PDB entry 8RCH | electron microscopy, 4.00 A resolution | chains A and Y of the 8 polymer chains in the assembly

[Chain A]
Name: Serine/threonine-protein kinase mTOR
Source organism: Homo sapiens
Notes: EC 2.7.11.1
UniProt: P42345 (MTOR_HUMAN); numbering as in UniProt (aligned over 1-2549)
Sequence (2549 residues; numbered 1 to 2549; the number before each row is that of its first residue):
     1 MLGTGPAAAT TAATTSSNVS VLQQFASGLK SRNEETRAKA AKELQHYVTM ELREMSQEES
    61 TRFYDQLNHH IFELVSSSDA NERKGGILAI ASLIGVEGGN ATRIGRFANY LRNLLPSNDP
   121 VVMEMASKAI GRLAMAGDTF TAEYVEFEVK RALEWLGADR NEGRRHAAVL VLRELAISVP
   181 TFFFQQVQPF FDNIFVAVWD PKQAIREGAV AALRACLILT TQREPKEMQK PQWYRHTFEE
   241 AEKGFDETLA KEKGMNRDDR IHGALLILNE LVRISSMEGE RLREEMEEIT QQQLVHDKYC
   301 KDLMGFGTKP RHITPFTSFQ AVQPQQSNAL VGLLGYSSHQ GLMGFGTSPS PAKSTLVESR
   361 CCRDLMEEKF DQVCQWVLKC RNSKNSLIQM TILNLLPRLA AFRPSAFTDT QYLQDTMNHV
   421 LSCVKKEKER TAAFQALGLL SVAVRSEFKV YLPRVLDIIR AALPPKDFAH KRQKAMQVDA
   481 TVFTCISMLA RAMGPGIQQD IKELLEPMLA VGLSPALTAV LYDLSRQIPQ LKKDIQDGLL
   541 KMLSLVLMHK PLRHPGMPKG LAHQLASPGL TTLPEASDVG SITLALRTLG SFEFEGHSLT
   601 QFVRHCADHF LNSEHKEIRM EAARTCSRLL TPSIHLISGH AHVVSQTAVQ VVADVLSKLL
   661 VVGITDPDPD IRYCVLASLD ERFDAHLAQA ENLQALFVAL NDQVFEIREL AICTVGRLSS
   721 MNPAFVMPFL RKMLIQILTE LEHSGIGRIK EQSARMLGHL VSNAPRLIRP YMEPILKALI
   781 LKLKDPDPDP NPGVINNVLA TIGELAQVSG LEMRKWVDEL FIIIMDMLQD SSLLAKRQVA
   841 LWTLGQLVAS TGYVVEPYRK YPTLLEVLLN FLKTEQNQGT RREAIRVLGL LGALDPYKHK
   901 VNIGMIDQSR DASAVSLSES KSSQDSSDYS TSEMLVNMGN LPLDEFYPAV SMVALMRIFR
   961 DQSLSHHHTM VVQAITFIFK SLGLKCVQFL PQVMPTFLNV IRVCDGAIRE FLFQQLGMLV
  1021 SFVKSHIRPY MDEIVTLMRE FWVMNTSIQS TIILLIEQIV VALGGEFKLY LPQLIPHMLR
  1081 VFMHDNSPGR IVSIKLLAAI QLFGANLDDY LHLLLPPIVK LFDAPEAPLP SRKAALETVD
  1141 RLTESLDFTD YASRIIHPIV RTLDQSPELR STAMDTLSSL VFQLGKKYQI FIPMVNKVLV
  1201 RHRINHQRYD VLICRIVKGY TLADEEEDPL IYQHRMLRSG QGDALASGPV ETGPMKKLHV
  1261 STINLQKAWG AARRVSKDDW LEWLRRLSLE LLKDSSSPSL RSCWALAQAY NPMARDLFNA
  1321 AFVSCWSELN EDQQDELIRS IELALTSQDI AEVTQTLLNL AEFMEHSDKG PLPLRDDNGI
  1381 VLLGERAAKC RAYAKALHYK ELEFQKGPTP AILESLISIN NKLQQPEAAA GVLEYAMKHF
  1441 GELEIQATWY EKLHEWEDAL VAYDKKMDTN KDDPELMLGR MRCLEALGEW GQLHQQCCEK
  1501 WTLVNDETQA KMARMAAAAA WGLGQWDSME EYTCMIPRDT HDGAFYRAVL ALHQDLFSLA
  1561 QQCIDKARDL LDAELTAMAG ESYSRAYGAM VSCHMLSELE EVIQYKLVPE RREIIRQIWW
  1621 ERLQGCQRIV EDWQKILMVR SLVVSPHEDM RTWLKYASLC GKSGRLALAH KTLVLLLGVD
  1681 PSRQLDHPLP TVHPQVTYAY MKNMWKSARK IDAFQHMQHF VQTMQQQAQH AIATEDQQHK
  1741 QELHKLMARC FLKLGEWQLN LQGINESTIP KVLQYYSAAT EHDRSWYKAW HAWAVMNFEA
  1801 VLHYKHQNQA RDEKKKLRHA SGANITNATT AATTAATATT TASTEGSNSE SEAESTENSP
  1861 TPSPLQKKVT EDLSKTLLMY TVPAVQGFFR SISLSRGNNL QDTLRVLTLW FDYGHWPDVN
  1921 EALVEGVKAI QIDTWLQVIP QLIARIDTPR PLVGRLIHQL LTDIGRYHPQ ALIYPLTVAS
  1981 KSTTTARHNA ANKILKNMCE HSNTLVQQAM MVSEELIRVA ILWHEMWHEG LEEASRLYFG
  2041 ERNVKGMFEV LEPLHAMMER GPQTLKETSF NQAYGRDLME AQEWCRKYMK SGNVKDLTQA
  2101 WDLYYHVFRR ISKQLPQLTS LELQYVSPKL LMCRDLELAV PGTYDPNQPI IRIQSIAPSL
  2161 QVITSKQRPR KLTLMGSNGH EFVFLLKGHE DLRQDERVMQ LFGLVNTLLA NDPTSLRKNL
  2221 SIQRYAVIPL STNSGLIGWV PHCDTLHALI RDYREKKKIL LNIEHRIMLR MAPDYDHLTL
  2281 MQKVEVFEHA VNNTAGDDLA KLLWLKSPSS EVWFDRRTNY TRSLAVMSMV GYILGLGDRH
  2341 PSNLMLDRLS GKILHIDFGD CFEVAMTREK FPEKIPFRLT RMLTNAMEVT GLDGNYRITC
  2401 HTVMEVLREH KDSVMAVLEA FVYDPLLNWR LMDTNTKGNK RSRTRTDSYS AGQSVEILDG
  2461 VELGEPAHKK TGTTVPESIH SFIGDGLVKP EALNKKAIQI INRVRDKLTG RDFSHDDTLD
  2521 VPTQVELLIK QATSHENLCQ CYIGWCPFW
Unresolved in the structure: 1-60, 75-81, 157-161, 224-232, 246-260, 290-385, 405-409, 424-428, 467-477, 492-496, 550-577, 596-598, 634-643, 787-790, 904-932, 1223-1260, 1442-1512, 1524-1527, 1549, 1815-1866, 2437-2491
Metal / ion sites: Mg2+ site 1: His2189 (together with AMP-PNP); Mg2+ site 2: Glu2190 (together with AMP-PNP)
Ligand contacts: AMP-PNP (ANP; phosphoaminophosphonic acid-adenylate ester): Gln2167, Pro2169, Leu2185, Lys2187, Glu2190, Gly2238, Trp2239, Val2240, Cys2243, Met2345, Ile2356, Asp2357

[Chain Y]
Name: Regulatory-associated protein of mTOR
Source organism: Homo sapiens
UniProt: Q8N122 (RPTOR_HUMAN); residues 1-1335 here = UniProt positions 1-1335
Sequence (1335 residues; row label = number of the first residue in the row):
     1 MESEMLQSPL LGLGEEDEAD LTDWNLPLAF MKKRHCEKIE GSKSLAQSWR MKDRMKTVSV
    61 ALVLCLNVGV DPPDVVKTTP CARLECWIDP LSMGPQKALE TIGANLQKQY ENWQPRARYK
   121 QSLDPTVDEV KKLCTSLRRN AKEERVLFHY NGHGVPRPTV NGEVWVFNKN YTQYIPLSIY
   181 DLQTWMGSPS IFVYDCSNAG LIVKSFKQFA LQREQELEVA AINPNHPLAQ MPLPPSMKNC
   241 IQLAACEATE LLPMIPDLPA DLFTSCLTTP IKIALRWFCM QKCVSLVPGV TLDLIEKIPG
   301 RLNDRRTPLG ELNWIFTAIT DTIAWNVLPR DLFQKLFRQD LLVASLFRNF LLAERIMRSY
   361 NCTPVSSPRL PPTYMHAMWQ AWDLAVDICL SQLPTIIEEG TAFRHSPFFA EQLTAFQVWL
   421 TMGVENRNPP EQLPIVLQVL LSQVHRLRAL DLLGRFLDLG PWAVSLALSV GIFPYVLKLL
   481 QSSARELRPL LVFIWAKILA VDSSCQADLV KDNGHKYFLS VLADPYMPAE HRTMTAFILA
   541 VIVNSYHTGQ EACLQGNLIA ICLEQLNDPH PLLRQWVAIC LGRIWQNFDS ARWCGVRDSA
   601 HEKLYSLLSD PIPEVRCAAV FALGTFVGNS AERTDHSTTI DHNVAMMLAQ LVSDGSPMVR
   661 KELVVALSHL VVQYESNFCT VALQFIEEEK NYALPSPATT EGGSLTPVRD SPCTPRLRSV
   721 SSYGNIRAVA TARSLNKSLQ NLSLTEESGG AVAFSPGNLS TSSSASSTLG SPENEEHILS
   781 FETIDKMRRA SSYSSLNSLI GVSFNSVYTQ IWRVLLHLAA DPYPEVSDVA MKVLNSIAYK
   841 ATVNARPQRV LDTSSLTQSA PASPTNKGVH IHQAGGSPPA SSTSSSSLTN DVAKQPVSRD
   901 LPSGRPGTTG PAGAQYTPHS HQFPRTRKMF DKGPEQTADD ADDAAGHKSF ISATVQTGFC
   961 DWSARYFAQP VMKIPEEHDL ESQIRKEREW RFLRNSRVRR QAQQVIQKGI TRLDDQIFLN
  1021 RNPGVPSVVK FHPFTPCIAV ADKDSICFWD WEKGEKLDYF HNGNPRYTRV TAMEYLNGQD
  1081 CSLLLTATDD GAIRVWKNFA DLEKNPEMVT AWQGLSDMLP TTRGAGMVVD WEQETGLLMS
  1141 SGDVRIVRIW DTDREMKVQD IPTGADSCVT SLSCDSHRSL IVAGLGDGSI RVYDRRMALS
  1201 ECRVMTYREH TAWVVKASLQ KRPDGHIVSV SVNGDVRIFD PRMPESVNVL QIVKGLTALD
  1261 IHPQADLIAC GSVNQFTAIY NSSGELINNI KYYDGFMGQR VGAISCLAFH PHWPHLAVGS
  1321 NDYYISVYSV EKRVR
Unresolved in the structure: 1-17, 220-235, 687-805, 841-957, 1117-1124, 1293-1302, 1332-1335

[How chain A and chain Y interact]
Residue-residue contacts - 22 pairs, chain A then chain Y:
  Thr600(A) with Glu981(Y)
  Ser645(A) with Asp979(Y), hydrogen bond
  Gln646(A) with Ile974(Y); Asp979(Y)
  Thr647(A) with Asp979(Y), hydrogen bond
  Ala685(A) with Met422(Y)
  His686(A) with Met422(Y)
  Gln689(A) with Val418(Y); Met422(Y); Arg427(Y), hydrogen bond
  Asn722(A) with Glu411(Y); Ala415(Y)
  Pro723(A) with Glu411(Y)
  Ala724(A) with Glu411(Y), hydrogen bond (backbone-side chain)
  Pro728(A) with Gln380(Y)
  Arg731(A) with Asp383(Y); Leu384(Y)
  Leu738(A) with Leu286(Y), hydrophobic
  Glu742(A) with Val284(Y)
  Tyr771(A) with Leu286(Y), hydrophobic; Asp387(Y), hydrogen bond
  Pro774(A) with Leu286(Y)
Interface residues without a listed pair, chain A (24 interface residues in all): Ala688, Met721, Phe725, Met727, Lys732, Leu734, Ile735, Thr739
Interface residues without a listed pair, chain Y (22 interface residues in all): Lys282, Pro288, Ala381, Gln412, Thr414, Thr421, Glu431, Gln432

[In short]
24 residues of chain A and 22 residues of chain Y are in contact; the contacts include 5 hydrogen bonds. Among
the polar pairs are Ser645(A)-Asp979(Y), Thr647(A)-Asp979(Y) and Gln689(A)-Arg427(Y). Bound to chain A:
AMP-PNP.
Here chain A is Serine/threonine-protein kinase mTOR and chain Y is Regulatory-associated protein of mTOR,
both from Homo sapiens. Entry 8RCH (CryoEM structure of mTORC1 with a paediatric kidney cancer-associated
1455-EWED-1458 duplication in mTOR, overall refinement) was determined by electron microscopy.
